PDB entry 5U8S | electron microscopy, 6.10 A resolution (low resolution: residue-level contacts below are approximate; hydrogen-bond / salt-bridge calls are withheld) | chains F and 5 of the 13 polymer chains in the assembly

# Chain F
Molecule: 26-nt DNA strand
Sequence (26 nucleotides; numbered 1 to 26; the number before each row is that of its first residue):
     1 ATCGATCGAT CGATTTTTTT TTTTTT

# Chain 5
Molecule: Minichromosome maintenance protein 5
From: Saccharomyces cerevisiae (strain ATCC 204508 / S288c)
Notes: EC 3.6.4.12
UniProt: P29496 (MCM5_YEAST); numbering as in UniProt (aligned over 1-775)
Amino-acid sequence (775 residues; row label = number of the first residue in the row):
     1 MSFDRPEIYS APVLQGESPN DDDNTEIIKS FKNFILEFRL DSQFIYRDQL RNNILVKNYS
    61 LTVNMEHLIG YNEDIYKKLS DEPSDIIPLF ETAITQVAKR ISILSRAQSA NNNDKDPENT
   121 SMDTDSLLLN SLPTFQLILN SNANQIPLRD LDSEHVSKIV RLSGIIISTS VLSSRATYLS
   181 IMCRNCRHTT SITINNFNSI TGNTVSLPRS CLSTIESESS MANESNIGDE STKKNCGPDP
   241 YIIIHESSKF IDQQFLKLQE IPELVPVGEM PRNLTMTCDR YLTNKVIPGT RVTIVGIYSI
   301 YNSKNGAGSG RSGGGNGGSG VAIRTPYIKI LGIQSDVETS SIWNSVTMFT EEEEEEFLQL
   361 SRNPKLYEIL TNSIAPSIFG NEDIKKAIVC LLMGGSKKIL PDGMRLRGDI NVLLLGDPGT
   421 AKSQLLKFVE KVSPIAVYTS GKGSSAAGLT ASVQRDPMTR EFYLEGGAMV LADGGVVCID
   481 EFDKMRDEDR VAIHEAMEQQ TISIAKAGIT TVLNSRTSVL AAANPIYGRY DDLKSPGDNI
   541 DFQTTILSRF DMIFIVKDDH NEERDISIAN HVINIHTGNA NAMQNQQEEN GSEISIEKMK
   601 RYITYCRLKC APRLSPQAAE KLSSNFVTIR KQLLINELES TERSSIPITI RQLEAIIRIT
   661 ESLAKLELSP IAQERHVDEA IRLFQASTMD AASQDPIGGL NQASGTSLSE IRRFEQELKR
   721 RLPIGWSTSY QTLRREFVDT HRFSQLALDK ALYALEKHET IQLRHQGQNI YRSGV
Not modelled in the structure: 1-23, 104-129, 199-200, 212-234, 306-318, 340-345, 644-646, 694-775
Small-molecule neighbours:
  - ATP (adenosine-5'-triphosphate), molecule 1: Ser377, Ile378, Phe379, Gly380, Asn381, Gly416, Asp417, Pro418, Gly419, Thr420, Ala421, Lys422, Ser423, Gln424, Asn524, Ile568
  - ATP, molecule 2: Glu498, Gln499, Arg549, Ile650, Arg651, Glu654
Swiss-Prot annotation at these positions:
  - motif: Ser548 to Asp551 (Arginine finger)
  - binding site (ATP): Gly416 to Ser423
  - mutagenesis: Lys422 (K422A: Loss of MCM2-7 complex helicase activity)

# How chain F and chain 5 interact
Contacting residue pairs (6; chain F residue first):
  DT18(F) - Arg460(5)
  DT19(F) - Arg455(5)
  DT20(F) - Arg455(5)
  DT21(F) - Val453(5)
  DT21(F) - Lys506(5)
  DT21(F) - Ala507(5)
Also at the interface, not in a pair above, chain F (6 interface residues in all): DT17, DT22
Also at the interface, not in a pair above, chain 5 (7 interface residues in all): Ser452, Phe462

# Overview
The interface between chain F and chain 5 involves 6 residues on one side and 7 on the other. Ligands of chain
5: ATP. UniProt lists 8 ATP-binding residues and one mutagenesis site on chain 5.
Chain F is a 26-nt DNA strand and chain 5 is Minichromosome maintenance protein 5 (Saccharomyces cerevisiae
(strain ATCC 204508 / S288c)); the structure, Structure of eukaryotic CMG helicase at a replication fork, was
determined by electron microscopy together with 5U8T from the same study.
